PDB entry 9BF0 | X-ray diffraction, 1.78 A resolution | chains A and C of the 3 polymer chains in the assembly

Chain A (and C):
Name: Protein argonaute-2
Organism: Homo sapiens
Notes: EC 3.1.26.-; chain C of this document is another copy of the same molecule, construct and numbering; everything in this record applies to it too
UniProtKB: Q9UKV8 (AGO2_HUMAN); residues 442-575 here = UniProt positions 442-575
Amino-acid sequence (134 residues; numbered 442 to 575; the number before each row is that of its first residue):
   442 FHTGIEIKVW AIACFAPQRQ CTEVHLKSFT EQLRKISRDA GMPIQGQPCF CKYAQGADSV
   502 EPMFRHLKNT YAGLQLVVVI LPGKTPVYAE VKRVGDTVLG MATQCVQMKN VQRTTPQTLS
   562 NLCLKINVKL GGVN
Not modelled in the structure: 573-575 (chain C: fully traced)
UniProt features mapped onto this chain:
  - natural variant: Gly573 (G573S: In LESKRES)
  - mutagenesis: Phe470 (F470V: No effect on miRNA-binding or target mRNA cleavage. Abrogates binding to the 7-methylguanosine cap of mRNA and prevents inhibition of translation. Abolishes interaction with TNRC6C ...), Phe505 (F505V: No effect on miRNA-binding or target mRNA cleavage. Abrogates binding to the 7-methylguanosine cap of mRNA and prevents inhibition of translation and abolishes interaction with TNRC6C ...), Lys533 (K533A: Impairs RNA cleavage), Gln545 (Q545A: Impairs RNA cleavage), Lys570 (K570A: Impairs RNA cleavage)

Interface between chain A and chain C:
Residue-residue contacts (22):
  Phe442(A) - Val465(C)  hydrophobic
  Phe442(A) - Lys468(C)
  Phe442(A) - Ser469(C)
  Phe442(A) - Glu472(C)
  Thr444(A) - Glu472(C)
  Thr444(A) - Gln473(C)
  Ile477(A) - Val465(C)  hydrophobic
  Ile477(A) - His466(C)
  Asp480(A) - Gln553(C)
  Asp480(A) - Arg554(C)
  Ala481(A) - Ser469(C)  hydrogen bond (backbone-side chain)
  Pro557(A) - Arg460(C)
  Pro557(A) - Thr463(C)
  Gln558(A) - Gln459(C)
  Gln558(A) - Arg460(C)
  Ser561(A) - Thr463(C)
  Ser561(A) - Glu464(C)
  Ser561(A) - Val465(C)  hydrogen bond (side chain-backbone)
  Cys564(A) - Val465(C)  hydrophobic
  Leu565(A) - Glu464(C)
  Leu565(A) - Val465(C)  hydrophobic
  Leu565(A) - Lys468(C)
Also at the interface, not in a pair above, chain A (13 interface residues in all): Gly482, Thr556, Asn562
Also at the interface, not in a pair above, chain C (13 interface residues in all): Thr555

In short:
Chain A and chain C each contribute 13 residues to their interface; the contacts include 2 hydrogen bonds.
Polar contacts include Ala481(A)-Ser469(C) and Ser561(A)-Val465(C). Curated annotation (UniProt) lists 5
mutagenesis sites on chain A.
Both chains are Protein argonaute-2 (Homo sapiens). Entry 9BF0 (MID domain of human Argo2 bound to UTP) was
determined by X-ray diffraction (same publication as 9BEZ and 9BF2).
